Entry 8K3Y (electron microscopy, 4.42 A resolution (low resolution: residue-level contacts below are approximate; hydrogen-bond / salt-bridge calls are withheld)); this record covers chains B and E of the 6 polymer chains in the assembly.

== Chain B (and E) ==
Molecule: Lon protease
Source organism: Meiothermus taiwanensis
Notes: EC 3.4.21.53; chain E of this document is another copy of the same molecule, construct and numbering; everything in this record applies to it too
UniProtKB: A0A059VAZ3 (A0A059VAZ3_9DEIN); numbering as in UniProt (aligned over 1-793)
Chain sequence (799 residues; row label = number of the first residue in the row):
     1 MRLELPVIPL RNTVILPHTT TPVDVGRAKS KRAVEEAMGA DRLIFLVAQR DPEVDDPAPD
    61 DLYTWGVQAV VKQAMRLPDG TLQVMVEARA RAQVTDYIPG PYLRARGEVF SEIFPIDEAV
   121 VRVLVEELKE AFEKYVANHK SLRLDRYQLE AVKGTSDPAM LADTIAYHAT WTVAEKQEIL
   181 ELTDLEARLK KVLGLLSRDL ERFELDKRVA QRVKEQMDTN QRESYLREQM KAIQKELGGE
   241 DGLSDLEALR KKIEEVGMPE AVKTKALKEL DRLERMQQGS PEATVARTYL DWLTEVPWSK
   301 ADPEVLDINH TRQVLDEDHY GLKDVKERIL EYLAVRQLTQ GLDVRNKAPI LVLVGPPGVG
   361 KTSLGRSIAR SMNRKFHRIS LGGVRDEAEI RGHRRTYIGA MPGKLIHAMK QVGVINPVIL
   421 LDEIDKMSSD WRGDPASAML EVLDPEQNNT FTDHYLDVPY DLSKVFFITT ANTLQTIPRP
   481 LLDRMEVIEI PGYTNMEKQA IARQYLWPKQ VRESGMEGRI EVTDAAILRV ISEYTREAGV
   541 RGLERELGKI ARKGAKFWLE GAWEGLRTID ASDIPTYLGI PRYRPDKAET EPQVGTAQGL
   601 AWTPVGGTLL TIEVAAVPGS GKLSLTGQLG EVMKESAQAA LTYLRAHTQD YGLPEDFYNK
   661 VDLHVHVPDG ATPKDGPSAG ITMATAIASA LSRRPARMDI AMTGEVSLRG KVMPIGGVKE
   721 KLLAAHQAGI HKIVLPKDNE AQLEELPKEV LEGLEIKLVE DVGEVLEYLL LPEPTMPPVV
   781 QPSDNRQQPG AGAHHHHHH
Not modelled in the structure: 1, 775-799
Construct notes: engineered mutation Ser224 (Tyr in A0A059VAZ3); expression tag (794-799)
Small-molecule neighbours: ADP (adenosine-5'-diphosphate): Asp318, His319, Tyr320, Pro356, Pro357, Gly358, Val359, Gly360, Lys361, Thr362, Ser363, Tyr493, Ile501, Tyr505, Leu506, Val540, Glu544

== Chain B / chain E interface ==
Pairs across the interface (6; chain B residue first):
  Met217(B) - Arg198(E)
  Gln221(B) - Arg198(E)
  Gln221(B) - Glu201(E)
  Gln221(B) - Arg202(E)
  Arg222(B) - Leu205(E)
  Tyr225(B) - Asp206(E)
Other interface residues (no listed pair), chain B (6 interface residues in all): Asp218, Ser224
Other interface residues (no listed pair), chain E (7 interface residues in all): Ser197, Val209

== In short ==
Chain B and chain E form an interface of 6 and 7 residues respectively. Ligands of chain B: ADP.
Chain B and chain E are both Lon protease (Meiothermus taiwanensis); the structure, The "5+1" heteromeric
structure of Lon protease consisting of a spiral pentamer with Y224S mutation and ..., was determined by
electron microscopy, deposited together with 7YPK.
